PDB entry 9DCH | electron microscopy, 3.40 A resolution | chains F and E of the 13 polymer chains in the assembly

[Chain F]
Protein: Zinc finger protein AEBP2
Organism: Homo sapiens
UniProtKB: Q6ZN18 (AEBP2_HUMAN); residues 2-295 here correspond to UniProt positions 210-503 (UniProt number = residue number + 208)
Sequence (294 residues; numbered 2 to 295; the number before each row is that of its first residue):
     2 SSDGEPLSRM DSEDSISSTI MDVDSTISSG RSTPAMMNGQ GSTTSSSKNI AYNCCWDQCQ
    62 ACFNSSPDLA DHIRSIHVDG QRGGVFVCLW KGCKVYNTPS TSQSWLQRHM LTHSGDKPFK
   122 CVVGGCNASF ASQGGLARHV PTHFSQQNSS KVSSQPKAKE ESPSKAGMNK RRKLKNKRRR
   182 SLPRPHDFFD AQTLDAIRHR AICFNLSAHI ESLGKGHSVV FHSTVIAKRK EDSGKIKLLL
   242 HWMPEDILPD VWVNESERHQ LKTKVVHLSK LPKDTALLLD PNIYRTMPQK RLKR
Disordered / not traced: 2-181, 233-237

[Chain E]
Protein: Protein Jumonji
Organism: Homo sapiens
UniProtKB: Q92833 (JARD2_HUMAN); numbering as in UniProt (aligned over 119-450)
Sequence (332 residues; row label = number of the first residue in the row):
   119 QSQPNSPSTT PVKIVEPLLP PPATQISDLS KRKPKTEDFL TFLCLRGSPA LPNSMVYFGS
   179 SQDEEEVEEE DDETEDVKTA TNNASSSCQS TPRKGKTHKH VHNGHVFNGS SRSTREKEPV
   239 QKHKSKEATP AKEKHSDHRA DSRREQASAN HPAAAPSTGS SAKGLAATHH HPPLHRSAQD
   299 LRKQVSKVNG VTRMSSLGAG VTSAKKMREV RPSPSKTVKY TATVTKGAVT YTKAKRELVK
   359 DTKPNHHKPS SAVNHTISGK TESSNAKTRK QVLSLGGASK STGPAVNGLK VSGRLNPKSC
   419 TKEVGGRQLR EGLQLREGLR NSKRRLEEAH QA
Disordered / not traced: 119-138, 170-450

[Interface between chain F and chain E]
Residue-residue contacts (7):
  R199(F) with K151(E)
  I203(F) with P152(E), hydrophobic; T154(E); D156(E)
  N206(F) with D156(E)
  L207(F) with D156(E)
  S213(F) with L158(E)
Also at the interface, not in a pair above, chain F (8 interface residues in all): E212, K216, G217
Also at the interface, not in a pair above, chain E (8 interface residues in all): I144, R150, K153

[In short]
Chain F and chain E each contribute 8 residues to their interface.
Here chain F is Zinc finger protein AEBP2 and chain E is Protein Jumonji, both from Homo sapiens. Entry 9DCH
(Single-stranded RNA-mediated PRC2 dimer) was determined by electron microscopy.
